PDB entry 9H4P | electron microscopy, 2.44 A resolution | chains PA and PB of the 108 polymer chains in the assembly

[Chain PA (and PB)]
Name: Portal protein
Source organism: Haloferax tailed virus 1
Notes: chain PB of this document is another copy of the same molecule, construct and numbering; everything in this record applies to it too
UniProt: A0A410N6Q2 (A0A410N6Q2_9CAUD); residues 1-675 here = UniProt positions 1-675
Amino-acid sequence (675 residues; each row starts with the number of its first residue):
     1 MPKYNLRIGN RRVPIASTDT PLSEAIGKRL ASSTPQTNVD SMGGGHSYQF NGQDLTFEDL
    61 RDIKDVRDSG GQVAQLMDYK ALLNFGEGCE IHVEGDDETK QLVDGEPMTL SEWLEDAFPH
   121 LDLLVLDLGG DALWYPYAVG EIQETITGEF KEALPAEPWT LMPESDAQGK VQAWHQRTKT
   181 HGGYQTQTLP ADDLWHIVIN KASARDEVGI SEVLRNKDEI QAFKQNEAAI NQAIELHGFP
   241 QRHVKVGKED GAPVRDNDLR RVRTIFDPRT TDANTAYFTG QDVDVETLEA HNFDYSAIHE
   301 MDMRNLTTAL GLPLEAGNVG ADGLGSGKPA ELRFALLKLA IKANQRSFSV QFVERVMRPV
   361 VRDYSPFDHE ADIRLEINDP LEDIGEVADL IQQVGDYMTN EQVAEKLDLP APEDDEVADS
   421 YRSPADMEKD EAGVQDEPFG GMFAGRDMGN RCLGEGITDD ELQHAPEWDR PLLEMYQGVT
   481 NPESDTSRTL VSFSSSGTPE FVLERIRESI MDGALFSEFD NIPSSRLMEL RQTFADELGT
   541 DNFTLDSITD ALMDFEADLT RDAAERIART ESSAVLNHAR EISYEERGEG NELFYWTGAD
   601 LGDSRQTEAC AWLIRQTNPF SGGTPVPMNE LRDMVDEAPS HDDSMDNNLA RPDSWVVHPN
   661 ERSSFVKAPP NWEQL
Unresolved in the structure: 1-30, 46-53, 435-675
Modified residues: H196 (nd1-phosphonohistidine; HIP); H243 (nd1-phosphonohistidine; HIP); H291 (nd1-phosphonohistidine; HIP)

[Chain PA / chain PB interface]
Pairs across the interface - 175 pairs, chain PA then chain PB:
  A31(PA) - I142(PB)
  A31(PA) - E144(PB)  hydrogen bond (backbone-side chain)
  A31(PA) - Y364(PB)
  S32(PA) - Q143(PB)  hydrogen bond
  S32(PA) - E144(PB)  hydrogen bond (backbone-backbone)
  S33(PA) - Q143(PB)
  S33(PA) - E144(PB)
  S33(PA) - T145(PB)  hydrogen bond (side chain-backbone)
  T34(PA) - Q143(PB)  hydrogen bond (backbone-side chain)
  P35(PA) - E141(PB)
  P35(PA) - Q143(PB)
  Q36(PA) - E141(PB)  hydrogen bond (backbone-side chain)
  Q36(PA) - Q187(PB)  hydrogen bond (backbone-side chain)
  Q36(PA) - D193(PB)  hydrogen bond
  T37(PA) - E141(PB)  hydrogen bond
  T37(PA) - A156(PB)
  T37(PA) - Q176(PB)
  T37(PA) - Q187(PB)
  T37(PA) - L189(PB)
  N38(PA) - Q176(PB)  hydrogen bond (backbone-side chain)
  N38(PA) - T178(PB)
  N38(PA) - Q187(PB)
  V39(PA) - E157(PB)
  D40(PA) - R61(PB)  salt bridge
  D40(PA) - E157(PB)
  D40(PA) - W159(PB)  hydrogen bond
  D40(PA) - T160(PB)
  D40(PA) - T178(PB)
  D40(PA) - K179(PB)  hydrogen bond (side chain-backbone)
  S41(PA) - K179(PB)  hydrogen bond (backbone-backbone)
  M42(PA) - K179(PB)
  M42(PA) - T180(PB)
  M42(PA) - H181(PB)  hydrogen bond (backbone-backbone)
  K201(PA) - R67(PB)  hydrogen bond (backbone-side chain)
  A202(PA) - R67(PB)
  A202(PA) - W159(PB)
  S203(PA) - E157(PB)  hydrogen bond
  A204(PA) - D127(PB)
  A204(PA) - P155(PB)  hydrophobic
  R205(PA) - E141(PB)  salt bridge
  R205(PA) - L154(PB)
  R205(PA) - P155(PB)
  R205(PA) - E157(PB)
  R215(PA) - R67(PB)  hydrogen bond (side chain-backbone)
  R215(PA) - D68(PB)
  R215(PA) - S69(PB)
  R215(PA) - G70(PB)
  R215(PA) - A74(PB)
  R215(PA) - D78(PB)  salt bridge
  N216(PA) - G70(PB)
  N216(PA) - G71(PB)  hydrogen bond (side chain-backbone)
  A229(PA) - F239(PB)  hydrophobic
  I230(PA) - F239(PB)  hydrophobic
  Q232(PA) - P268(PB)  hydrogen bond (side chain-backbone)
  A233(PA) - F239(PB)  hydrophobic
  E235(PA) - D272(PB)
  E235(PA) - A273(PB)  hydrogen bond (side chain-backbone)
  L236(PA) - R242(PB)
  L236(PA) - P268(PB)  hydrophobic
  L236(PA) - T271(PB)
  H237(PA) - P240(PB)  hydrogen bond (side chain-backbone)
  F239(PA) - A273(PB)  hydrophobic
  Q241(PA) - R242(PB)  hydrogen bond
  Q241(PA) - D272(PB)  hydrogen bond (side chain-backbone)
  Q241(PA) - A273(PB)  hydrogen bond (side chain-backbone)
  Q241(PA) - T275(PB)
  Q241(PA) - Y277(PB)
  R242(PA) - A276(PB)
  R242(PA) - Y277(PB)  hydrogen bond (backbone-backbone)
  H243(PA) - Y277(PB)
  H243(PA) - T279(PB)
  H243(PA) - V283(PB)
  H243(PA) - D284(PB)
  H243(PA) - V285(PB)
  V244(PA) - Y277(PB)  hydrogen bond (backbone-backbone)
  V244(PA) - F278(PB)
  V244(PA) - T279(PB)  hydrogen bond (backbone-backbone)
  K245(PA) - T279(PB)
  K245(PA) - Q281(PB)
  K245(PA) - V283(PB)
  K245(PA) - D284(PB)  salt bridge
  V246(PA) - T279(PB)  hydrogen bond (backbone-backbone)
  V246(PA) - G280(PB)
  V246(PA) - Q281(PB)
  G247(PA) - Q281(PB)  hydrogen bond (backbone-side chain)
  K248(PA) - Q281(PB)
  D250(PA) - K248(PB)  salt bridge
  L259(PA) - F278(PB)
  R263(PA) - F278(PB)
  F266(PA) - F278(PB)  hydrophobic
  D284(PA) - Q281(PB)
  L288(PA) - R242(PB)
  L288(PA) - V285(PB)
  H291(PA) - P240(PB)
  H291(PA) - R242(PB)
  H291(PA) - T287(PB)
  F293(PA) - G238(PB)
  F293(PA) - F239(PB)  hydrophobic
  F293(PA) - P240(PB)
  F293(PA) - A290(PB)  hydrophobic
  A297(PA) - Y295(PB)
  I298(PA) - G238(PB)
  I298(PA) - Y295(PB)
  M301(PA) - I230(PB)  hydrophobic
  M301(PA) - Y295(PB)  hydrophobic
  M301(PA) - H299(PB)
  R304(PA) - G317(PB)
  R304(PA) - N318(PB)  hydrogen bond (side chain-backbone)
  N305(PA) - H299(PB)
  T308(PA) - Q72(PB)
  T308(PA) - Q75(PB)
  T308(PA) - N318(PB)
  A309(PA) - G71(PB)
  G311(PA) - Q75(PB)
  G311(PA) - Y79(PB)  hydrogen bond (backbone-side chain)
  D322(PA) - G320(PB)
  L324(PA) - N318(PB)
  L324(PA) - V319(PB)
  L324(PA) - G320(PB)
  G327(PA) - G325(PB)
  K328(PA) - G325(PB)  hydrogen bond (backbone-backbone)
  K328(PA) - E331(PB)
  K328(PA) - F334(PB)
  P329(PA) - E315(PB)
  P329(PA) - G325(PB)
  L332(PA) - P313(PB)  hydrophobic
  L332(PA) - F334(PB)  hydrophobic
  L332(PA) - L381(PB)  hydrophobic
  R333(PA) - N318(PB)
  A335(PA) - L381(PB)  hydrophobic
  L336(PA) - Y79(PB)  hydrophobic
  L336(PA) - L83(PB)  hydrophobic
  L339(PA) - L82(PB)
  L339(PA) - E87(PB)
  L339(PA) - P380(PB)  hydrophobic
  A340(PA) - L82(PB)  hydrophobic
  K342(PA) - E87(PB)  salt bridge
  A343(PA) - L82(PB)  hydrophobic
  A343(PA) - L126(PB)  hydrophobic
  R346(PA) - D122(PB)  salt bridge
  R346(PA) - L123(PB)
  S347(PA) - L123(PB)
  V350(PA) - H120(PB)
  V350(PA) - L123(PB)  hydrophobic
  E354(PA) - H120(PB)  salt bridge
  E386(PA) - G385(PB)
  L390(PA) - I384(PB)  hydrophobic
  L390(PA) - A388(PB)  hydrophobic
  Q393(PA) - A388(PB)
  Q393(PA) - D389(PB)  hydrogen bond
  Q393(PA) - Q392(PB)
  V394(PA) - A388(PB)
  V394(PA) - I391(PB)  hydrophobic
  V394(PA) - L407(PB)  hydrophobic
  D396(PA) - S423(PB)  hydrogen bond (backbone-side chain)
  D396(PA) - P424(PB)
  D396(PA) - A425(PB)
  Y397(PA) - N400(PB)
  Y397(PA) - V403(PB)  hydrophobic
  Y397(PA) - S423(PB)
  Y397(PA) - P424(PB)
  M398(PA) - L407(PB)  hydrophobic
  M398(PA) - L409(PB)  hydrophobic
  Q402(PA) - L409(PB)
  Q402(PA) - P410(PB)
  K406(PA) - L409(PB)
  S420(PA) - E428(PB)
  Y421(PA) - P412(PB)
  Y421(PA) - P424(PB)  hydrophobic
  Y421(PA) - A425(PB)
  Y421(PA) - E428(PB)  hydrogen bond (backbone-side chain)
  R422(PA) - A425(PB)
  R422(PA) - E428(PB)  hydrogen bond (backbone-side chain)
  R422(PA) - K429(PB)
  R422(PA) - A432(PB)
Other interface residues (no listed pair), chain PA (91 interface residues in all): G43, G44, E219, A222, P240, E249, V262, P268, D294, L314, Q392
Other interface residues (no listed pair), chain PB (109 interface residues in all): K64, G86, D131, I146, L161, R177, G182, L194, N231, I234, Q241, N274, A316, A321, A330, L337, A411

[Summary]
91 residues of chain PA and 109 residues of chain PB are in contact, with 36 hydrogen bonds and 8 salt
bridges. Polar contacts include D40(PA)-R61(PB), R205(PA)-E141(PB) and R215(PA)-D78(PB).
Both chains are Portal protein (Haloferax tailed virus 1). Entry 9H4P (Tail of full Haloferax tailed virus 1)
was determined by electron microscopy (same publication as 8QPG, 8QPQ, 8QQN, 8QSI, 8QSY, 9FKB, 9H5B and 9H7V).
